3X1S - chains E and I of the 10 polymer chains in the assembly; structure by X-ray diffraction, 2.81 A resolution.

[Chain E]
Name: Histone H3.1
Organism: Homo sapiens
UniProtKB: P68431 (H31_HUMAN); residues 1-135 here correspond to UniProt positions 2-136 (UniProt number = residue number + 1)
Sequence (135 residues; numbered 1 to 135; the number before each row is that of its first residue):
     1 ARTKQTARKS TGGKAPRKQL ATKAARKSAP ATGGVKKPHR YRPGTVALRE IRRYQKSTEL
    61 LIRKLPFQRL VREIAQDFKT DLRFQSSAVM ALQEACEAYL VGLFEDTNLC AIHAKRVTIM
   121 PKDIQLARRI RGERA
Unresolved in the structure: 1-37

[Chain I]
Molecule: 146-nt DNA strand
Sequence (146 nucleotides; numbered 1 to 146; the number before each row is that of its first residue):
     1 ATCAATATCC ACCTGCAGAT TCTACCAAAA GTGTATTTGG AAACTGCTCC ATCAAAAGGC
    61 ATGTTCAGCT GAATTCAGCT GAACATGCCT TTTGATGGAG CAGTTTCCAA ATACACTTTT
   121 GGTAGAATCT GCAGGTGGAT ATTGAT

[Interface between chain E and chain I]
Residue-residue contacts (30):
  His-39(E) / DA5(I)  phosphate contact
  His-39(E) / DT6(I)  sugar contact
  Arg-40(E) / DG81(I)  base contact
  Arg-40(E) / DA82(I)  hydrogen bond to the base
  Arg-40(E) / DA83(I)  sugar contact
  Tyr-41(E) / DT6(I)  sugar contact
  Tyr-41(E) / DA7(I)  sugar contact
  Tyr-41(E) / DA82(I)  sugar contact
  Tyr-41(E) / DA83(I)  hydrogen bond to the phosphate
  Arg-42(E) / DA82(I)  sugar contact
  Pro-43(E) / DG81(I)  phosphate contact
  Pro-43(E) / DA82(I)  sugar contact
  Gly-44(E) / DG81(I)  hydrogen bond to the phosphate
  Gly-44(E) / DA82(I)  hydrogen bond to the phosphate
  Thr-45(E) / DA82(I)  hydrogen bond to the phosphate
  Val-46(E) / DA82(I)  hydrogen bond to the phosphate
  Val-46(E) / DA83(I)  phosphate contact
  Ala-47(E) / DA82(I)  hydrogen bond to the phosphate
  Arg-49(E) / DA7(I)  hydrogen bond to the phosphate
  Arg-49(E) / DT8(I)  salt bridge to the phosphate
  Lys-56(E) / DC9(I)  salt bridge to the phosphate
  Arg-63(E) / DT90(I)  sugar contact
  Arg-63(E) / DT91(I)  phosphate contact
  Lys-64(E) / DT91(I)  salt bridge to the phosphate
  Leu-65(E) / DT90(I)  phosphate contact
  Leu-65(E) / DT91(I)  phosphate contact
  Pro-66(E) / DT90(I)  phosphate contact
  Arg-69(E) / DT90(I)  salt bridge to the phosphate
  Arg-83(E) / DA99(I)  phosphate contact
  Arg-83(E) / DG100(I)  salt bridge to the phosphate
Also at the interface, not in a pair above, chain E (19 interface residues in all): Lys-115, Thr-118
Also at the interface, not in a pair above, chain I (14 interface residues in all): DG71, DT80

[In short]
Chain E and chain I form an interface of 19 and 14 residues respectively; the contacts include 8 hydrogen
bonds and 5 salt bridges. Polar contacts include Arg-40(E)/DA82(I), Tyr-41(E)/DA83(I) and Gly-44(E)/DG81(I).
Here chain E is Histone H3.1 (Homo sapiens) and chain I is a 146-nt DNA strand. Entry 3X1S (Crystal structure
of the nucleosome core particle) was determined by X-ray diffraction (same publication as 3X1T, 3X1U and
3X1V).
